6YL7 - chain A; structure by X-ray diffraction, 3.17 A resolution.

# Chain A
Name: Beta carbonic anhydrase
Organism: Burkholderia pseudomallei
Notes: EC 4.2.1.1
UniProt: A0A069AXA0 (A0A069AXA0_BURPE); residues 1-256 here = UniProt positions 1-256
Sequence (256 residues; each row starts with the number of its first residue):
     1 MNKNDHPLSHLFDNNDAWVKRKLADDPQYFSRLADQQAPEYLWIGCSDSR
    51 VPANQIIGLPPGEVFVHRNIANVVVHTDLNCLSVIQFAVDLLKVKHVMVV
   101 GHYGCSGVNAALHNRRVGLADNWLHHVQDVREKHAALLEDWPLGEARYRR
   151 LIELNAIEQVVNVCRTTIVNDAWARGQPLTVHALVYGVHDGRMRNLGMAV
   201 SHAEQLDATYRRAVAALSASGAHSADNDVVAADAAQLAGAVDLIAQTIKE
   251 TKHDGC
Unresolved in the structure: 1-8, 219-256
Metal / ion sites: Zn2+: C46, D48, H102, C105
What the authors report for this chain:
  - Zn2+ coordination: C46, D48, H102, C105
  - conformationally variable residues (order/disorder transition): R50

# Overview
C46, D48, H102 and C105 coordinate Zn2+. From the paper: Zn2+ coordination by C46, D48 and H102 among others;
conformational variability at R50.
Chain A is Beta carbonic anhydrase (Burkholderia pseudomallei); the structure, Crystal structure of beta
carbonic anhydrase from the pathogenic bacterium Burkholderia pseudomallei, was determined by X-ray
diffraction (same publication as 6YJN).
